7W7C - chains A and B; structure by X-ray diffraction, 2.80 A resolution.

Chain A:
Protein: Putative ABC transport system, ATP-binding protein
Source organism: Corynebacterium diphtheriae NCTC 13129
UniProt: Q6NEF2 (Q6NEF2_CORDI); numbering as in UniProt (aligned over 1-221)
Chain sequence (231 residues; numbered 1 to 231; the number before each row is that of its first residue):
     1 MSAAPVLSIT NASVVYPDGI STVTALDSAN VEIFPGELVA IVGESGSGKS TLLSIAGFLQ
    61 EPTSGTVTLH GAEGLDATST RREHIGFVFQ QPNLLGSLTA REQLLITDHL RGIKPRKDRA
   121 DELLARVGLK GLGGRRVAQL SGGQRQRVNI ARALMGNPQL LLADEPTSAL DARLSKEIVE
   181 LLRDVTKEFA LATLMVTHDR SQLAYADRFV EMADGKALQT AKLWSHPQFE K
Disordered / not traced: 223-231
Differences from the reference sequence: expression tag (222-231)
What the authors report for this chain:
  - mutagenesis - K49A (3 h), G143A (3 h), E165Q (3 h): decreased growth in response to heme
  - mutagenesis - K49A, G143A, E165Q: abolished catalytic activity
  - mutagenesis - K49A: decreased binding to ATP

Chain B:
Protein: Putative ABC transport system integral membrane protein
Source organism: Corynebacterium diphtheriae NCTC 13129
UniProt: Q6NEF1 (Q6NEF1_CORDI); residue numbers follow UniProt; this construct covers 1-344
Chain sequence (344 residues; numbered 1 to 344; the number before each row is that of its first residue):
     1 MFLGIRDIRA AAGRFALIAS VVGLITLLIV MLTGLTQGLG KQNTSAIEAL APHSVVFTTA
    61 GGSSPEFTSS EISEQQAERW KDSTPLGVSQ TRIESDQNAN TTAVMGLPEG TPLPDSVGGF
   121 IEQGALLPAE LADFLHVRAG DHITLGGATV TVAGTVKTEN YSHTPVVWVD TATWQLVSHT
   181 KAVGTVLLLN QEPTIQPQDN EVVTDLKGAF QAMPAYKSER SSLLSMQAFL YIISALVTVA
   241 FLTVWTLQRT RDIAVLAALG ASKRYLLIDA LGQAAIILAA GVALGAGIGA LLGWLIAGSV
   301 PFSLGWVSVL GPALGIWLLG LIGATIAVRN VTKVDPQIAL GATA
Disordered / not traced: 38-220, 343-344
What the authors report for this chain:
  - conformationally variable residues (helix shift): Glu219
  - mutagenesis - E219A, E219Q: decreased catalytic activity on heme
  - mutagenesis - E219A, E219Q: decreased binding to heme

How chain A and chain B interact:
Residue-residue contacts - 44 pairs, chain A then chain B:
  Ser54(A) with Gln337(B); Leu340(B)
  Leu59(A) with Ala258(B), hydrophobic; Pro336(B), hydrophobic; Gln337(B); Leu340(B), hydrophobic
  Gln60(A) with Gln337(B)
  Thr78(A) with Gly260(B); Ala261(B)
  Arg81(A) with Ala257(B), hydrogen bond (side chain-backbone); Ala258(B); Leu259(B)
  Arg82(A) with Leu259(B); Gly260(B), hydrogen bond (side chain-backbone)
  Phe87(A) with Ala258(B); Leu259(B), hydrophobic
  Phe89(A) with Ala258(B), hydrophobic; Leu259(B), hydrophobic; Ala339(B), hydrophobic
  Gln91(A) with Gly341(B); Ala342(B)
  Asn93(A) with Arg251(B), hydrogen bond; Val255(B); Ala339(B), hydrogen bond (side chain-backbone)
  Leu95(A) with Asp252(B)
  Ser97(A) with Leu3(B); Arg6(B); Asp7(B), hydrogen bond; Arg9(B), hydrogen bond (backbone-side chain); Ala10(B)
  Leu98(A) with Phe2(B), hydrophobic; Arg6(B)
  Glu102(A) with Phe2(B); Arg6(B), salt bridge; Arg9(B), salt bridge
  Ile106(A) with Phe2(B), hydrophobic
  Thr107(A) with Leu259(B)
  His109(A) with Phe2(B); Tyr265(B), hydrogen bond
  Leu110(A) with Leu256(B), hydrophobic; Tyr265(B), hydrophobic
  Arg136(A) with Ala10(B)
  Arg152(A) with Leu259(B)
  Asp164(A) with Leu340(B)
Interface residues without a listed pair, chain A (22 interface residues in all): Leu105
Interface residues without a listed pair, chain B (23 interface residues in all): Ser262

Overview:
The interface between chain A and chain B involves 22 residues on one side and 23 on the other, with 7
hydrogen bonds and 2 salt bridges. Polar pairs include Glu102(A)-Arg6(B), Glu102(A)-Arg9(B) and
Arg81(A)-Ala257(B). The paper reports that K49A, G143A and E165Q of chain A reduce growth in response to heme;
conformational variability at Glu219(B); 5 substitutions were tested in all.
Here chain A is Putative ABC transport system, ATP-binding protein and chain B is Putative ABC transport
system integral membrane protein, both from Corynebacterium diphtheriae NCTC 13129. Entry 7W7C (Heme exporter
in the unliganded form) was determined by X-ray diffraction (same publication as 7W78, 7W79, 7W7A, 7W7B and
7W7D).
